7DBD - chains B and F of the 6 polymer chains in the assembly; structure by X-ray diffraction, 3.09 A resolution.

# Chain B
Molecule: Tubulin beta chain
Source organism: Sus scrofa
Reference sequence: A0A287AGU7 (A0A287AGU7_PIG); numbering as in UniProt (aligned over 1-445)
Amino-acid sequence (445 residues; row label = number of the first residue in the row):
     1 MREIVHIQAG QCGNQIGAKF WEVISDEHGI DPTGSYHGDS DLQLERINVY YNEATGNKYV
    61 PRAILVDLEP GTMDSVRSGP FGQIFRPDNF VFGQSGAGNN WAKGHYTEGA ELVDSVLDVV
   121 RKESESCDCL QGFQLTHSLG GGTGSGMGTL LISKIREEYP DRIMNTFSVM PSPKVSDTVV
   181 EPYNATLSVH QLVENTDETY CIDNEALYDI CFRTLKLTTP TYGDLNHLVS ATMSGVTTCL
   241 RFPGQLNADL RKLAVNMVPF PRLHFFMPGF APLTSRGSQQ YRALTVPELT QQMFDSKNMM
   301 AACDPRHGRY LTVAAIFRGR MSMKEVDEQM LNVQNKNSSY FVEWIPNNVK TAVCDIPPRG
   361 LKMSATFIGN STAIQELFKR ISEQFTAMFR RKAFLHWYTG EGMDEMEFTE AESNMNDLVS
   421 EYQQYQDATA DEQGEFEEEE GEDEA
Not modelled in the structure: 430-445
Bound ions: Mg2+: Q11 (together with GDP)
Ligand contacts:
  - GDP (guanosine-5'-diphosphate): G10, Q11, C12, Q15, I16, D67, N99, S138, G140, G141, G142, T143, G144, S145, V169, P171, V175, D177, E181, N204, L207, Y222, L225, N226
  - H0U (N-[5-(5-cyanothiophen-2-yl)-2-methyl-phenyl]-4-methyl-benzenesulfonamide): Y200, V236, T237, C239, L240, L246, A248, D249, L250, K252, L253, N256, M257, T312, V313, A314, A315, I316, N348, K350, T351, A352, I368

# Chain F
Molecule: Tubulin tyrosine ligase
Source organism: Gallus gallus
Reference sequence: E1BQ43 (E1BQ43_CHICK); residues 1-378 here = UniProt positions 1-378
Amino-acid sequence (384 residues; numbered 1 to 384; the number before each row is that of its first residue):
     1 MYTFVVRDEN SSVYAEVSRL LLATGQWKRL RKDNPRFNLM LGERNRLPFG RLGHEPGLVQ
    61 LVNYYRGADK LCRKASLVKL IKTSPELSES CTWFPESYVI YPTNLKTPVA PAQNGIRHLI
   121 NNTRTDEREV FLAAYNRRRE GREGNVWIAK SSAGAKGEGI LISSEASELL DFIDEQGQVH
   181 VIQKYLEKPL LLEPGHRKFD IRSWVLVDHL YNIYLYREGV LRTSSEPYNS ANFQDKTCHL
   241 TNHCIQKEYS KNYGRYEEGN EMFFEEFNQY LMDALNTTLE NSILLQIKHI IRSCLMCIEP
   301 AISTKHLHYQ SFQLFGFDFM VDEELKVWLI EVNGAPACAQ KLYAELCQGI VDVAISSVFP
   361 LADTGQKTSQ PTSIFIKLHH HHHH
Not modelled in the structure: 104-125, 152-157, 175-178, 363-371, 381-384
Sequence notes: expression tag (379-384)
Ligand contacts: AMP-PCP (ACP; phosphomethylphosphonic acid adenylate ester): K74, I148, I160, Q183, K184, Y185, L186, K198, D200, R202, H239, L240, T241, N242, D318, M320, I330, E331, N333

# Interface between chain B and chain F
Pairs across the interface (9; chain B residue first):
  L331(B) - P56(F)
  Q334(B) - R36(F)  hydrogen bond
  N335(B) - R36(F)  hydrogen bond
  N335(B) - G57(F)
  N335(B) - L58(F)
  K336(B) - K28(F)
  S338(B) - N34(F)
  S338(B) - R36(F)
  N347(B) - R36(F)
Also at the interface, not in a pair above, chain B (7 interface residues in all): E343
Also at the interface, not in a pair above, chain F (8 interface residues in all): D33, E55

# In short
The interface between chain B and chain F involves 7 residues on one side and 8 on the other, with 2 hydrogen
bonds. Polar pairs include Q334(B)-R36(F) and N335(B)-R36(F). Chain B binds compound H0U and GDP. Chain F
binds AMP-PCP.
Chain B is Tubulin beta chain (Sus scrofa) and chain F is Tubulin tyrosine ligase (Gallus gallus); the
structure, 444 in complex with tubulin, was determined by X-ray diffraction.
